Entry 7UK7 (X-ray diffraction, 1.95 A resolution); this record covers chain A.

[Chain A]
Protein: Putative acid--amine ligase YjfC
Source organism: Escherichia coli K-12
Notes: EC 6.3.1.-
Reference sequence: P33222 (YJFC_ECOLI); residue numbers follow UniProt; this construct covers 1-387
Amino-acid sequence (394 residues; each row starts with the number of its first residue; numbers below 1 keep their minus sign (Met-6 is residue -6)):
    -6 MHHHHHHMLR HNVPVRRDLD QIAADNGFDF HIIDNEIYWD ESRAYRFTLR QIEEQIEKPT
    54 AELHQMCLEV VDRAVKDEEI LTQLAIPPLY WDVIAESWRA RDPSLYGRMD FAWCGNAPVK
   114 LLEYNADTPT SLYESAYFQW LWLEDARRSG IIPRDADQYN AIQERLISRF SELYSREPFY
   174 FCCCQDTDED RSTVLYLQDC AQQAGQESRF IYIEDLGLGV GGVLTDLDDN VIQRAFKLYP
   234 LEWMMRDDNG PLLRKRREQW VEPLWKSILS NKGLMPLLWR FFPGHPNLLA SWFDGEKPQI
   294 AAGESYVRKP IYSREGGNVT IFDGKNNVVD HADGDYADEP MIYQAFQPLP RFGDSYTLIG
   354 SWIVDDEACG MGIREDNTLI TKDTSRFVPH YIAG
Unresolved in the structure: -6 to -2
Sequence notes: initiating methionine (-6); expression tag (-5 to 0)
Metal / ion sites: Mg2+ site 1: Asp103, Glu116 (together with ADP, sulfate ion); Mg2+ site 2: Glu116, Asn118 (together with ADP, sulfate ion)
Ligand contacts: ADP (adenosine-5'-diphosphate): Asp103, Leu115, Glu116, Asn118, Lys265, Leu282, Val300, Lys302, Ser306, Arg307, Glu308, Gly309, Gly310, Val312, Gln337, Ala338, Phe339, Gln340, Pro341, Leu342, Leu351, Leu372, Ile373, Thr374

[Summary]
Bound to chain A: ADP. The Mg2+ site 1 is built by Asp103 and Glu116. Glu116 and Asn118 coordinate Mg2+ site
2.
Chain A is Putative acid--amine ligase YjfC (Escherichia coli K-12); the structure, YjfC from Escherichia coli
K-12 in complex with ADP, Mg2+ and SO4, was determined by X-ray diffraction (same publication as 7UK6, 7UK8
and 7UKA).
